PDB entry 9C59 | electron microscopy, 4.30 A resolution (low resolution: residue-level contacts below are approximate; hydrogen-bond / salt-bridge calls are withheld) | chains D and A of the 14 polymer chains in the assembly

Chain D:
Protein: AP-3 complex subunit delta-1
Source organism: Homo sapiens
UniProt: O14617 (AP3D1_HUMAN); residue numbers follow UniProt; this construct covers 1-617
Chain sequence (617 residues; numbered 1 to 617; the number before each row is that of its first residue):
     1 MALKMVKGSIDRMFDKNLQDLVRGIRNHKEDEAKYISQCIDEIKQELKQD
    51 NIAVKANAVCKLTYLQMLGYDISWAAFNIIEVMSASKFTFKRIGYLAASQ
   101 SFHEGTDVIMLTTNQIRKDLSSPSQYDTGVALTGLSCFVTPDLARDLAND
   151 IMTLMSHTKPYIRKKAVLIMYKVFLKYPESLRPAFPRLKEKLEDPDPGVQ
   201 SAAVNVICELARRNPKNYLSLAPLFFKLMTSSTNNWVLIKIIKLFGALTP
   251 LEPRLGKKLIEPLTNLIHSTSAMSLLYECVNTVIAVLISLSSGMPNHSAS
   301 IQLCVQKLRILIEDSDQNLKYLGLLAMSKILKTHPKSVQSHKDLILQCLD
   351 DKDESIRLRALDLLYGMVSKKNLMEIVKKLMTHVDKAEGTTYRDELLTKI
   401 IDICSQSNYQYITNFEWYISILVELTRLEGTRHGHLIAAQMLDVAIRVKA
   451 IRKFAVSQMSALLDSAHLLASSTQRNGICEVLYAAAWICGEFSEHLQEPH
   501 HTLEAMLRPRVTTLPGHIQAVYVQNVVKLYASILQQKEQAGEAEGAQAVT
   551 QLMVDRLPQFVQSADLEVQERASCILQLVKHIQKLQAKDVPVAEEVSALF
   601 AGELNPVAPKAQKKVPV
Not modelled in the structure: 606-617
Curated features (UniProtKB/Swiss-Prot):
  - modified residue: Ala-2 (N-acetylalanine)

Chain A:
Protein: ADP-ribosylation factor 1
Source organism: Homo sapiens
Notes: EC 3.6.5.2
UniProt: P84077 (ARF1_HUMAN); residue numbers follow UniProt; this construct covers 2-181
Chain sequence (182 residues; numbered 2 to 183; the number before each row is that of its first residue):
     2 GNIFANLFKGLFGKKEMRILMVGLDAAGKTTILYKLKLGEIVTTIPTIGF
    52 NVETVEYKNISFTVWDVGGLDKIRPLWRHYFQNTQGLIFVVDSNDRERVN
   102 EAREELMRMLAEDELRDAVLLVFANKQDLPNAMNAAEITDKLGLHSLRHR
   152 NWYIQATCATSGDGLYEGLDWLSNQLRNQKSL
Not modelled in the structure: 2-17, 182-183
Construct notes: engineered mutation Leu-71 (Gln in P84077); expression tag (182-183)
Curated features (UniProtKB/Swiss-Prot):
  - region: Asn-3 to Lys-16 (Important for the stable binding to the membranes)
  - binding site (GTP): Gly-24 to Thr-32, Asn-126 to Asp-129, Ala-160
  - modified residue: Gly-2 (N-acetylglycine)
  - lipidation: Gly-2 (N-myristoyl glycine)
  - natural variant: Tyr-35 (Y35H: In PVNH8), Arg-99 (R99H: In PVNH8; uncertain significance), Lys-127 (K127E: In PVNH8)
Bound ions: Mg2+: Thr-31, Thr-48 (together with GTP)
Small-molecule neighbours: GTP (guanosine-5'-triphosphate): Leu-25, Asp-26, Ala-27, Ala-28, Gly-29, Lys-30, Thr-31, Thr-32, Thr-45, Ile-46, Pro-47, Thr-48, Asp-67, Val-68, Gly-69, Gly-70, Leu-71, Asn-126, Lys-127, Gln-128, Asp-129, Leu-130, Cys-159, Ala-160, Thr-161

Interface between chain D and chain A:
Pairs across the interface (23; chain D residue first):
  Lys-48(D) / Asn-84(A)
  Gln-49(D) / Asn-84(A)
  Asp-50(D) / Arg-19(A)
  Asp-50(D) / Asn-84(A)
  Glu-81(D) / Trp-66(A)
  Ser-84(D) / Val-53(A)
  Asp-107(D) / Leu-77(A)
  Asp-107(D) / His-80(A)
  Met-110(D) / Ile-49(A)
  Met-110(D) / Gly-50(A)
  Met-110(D) / Leu-77(A)
  Leu-111(D) / Gly-50(A)
  Leu-111(D) / Phe-51(A)
  Leu-111(D) / Tyr-81(A)
  Thr-113(D) / Ile-49(A)
  Thr-113(D) / Gly-50(A)
  Asn-114(D) / Thr-48(A)
  Asn-114(D) / Gly-50(A)
  Asn-114(D) / Phe-51(A)
  Asn-114(D) / Asn-52(A)
  Gln-115(D) / Phe-51(A)
  Arg-117(D) / Ile-46(A)
  Lys-118(D) / Glu-54(A)
Interface residues without a listed pair, chain D (16 interface residues in all): Lys-55, Phe-77, Ile-80
Interface residues without a listed pair, chain A (15 interface residues in all): Ile-74

Overview:
16 residues of chain D face 15 of chain A across their interface. Bound to chain A: GTP. Thr-31(A) and
Thr-48(A) coordinate Mg2+. Curated annotation (UniProt) lists 14 GTP-binding residues on chain A.
Chain D is AP-3 complex subunit delta-1 and chain A is ADP-ribosylation factor 1, both from Homo sapiens; the
structure, Human AP-3 dimer bound to myristoylated Arf1 (Q71L) and LAMP1 cargo on a lipid nanodisc, was
determined by electron microscopy, deposited together with 9C58, 9C5A, 9C5B and 9C5C.
